Entry 6WZV (X-ray diffraction, 2.51 A resolution); this record covers chain A.

== Chain A ==
Molecule: Lon protease homolog, mitochondrial
Source organism: Homo sapiens
Notes: EC 3.4.21.53
Reference sequence: P36776 (LONM_HUMAN); residue numbers follow UniProt; this construct covers 754-959
Amino-acid sequence (218 residues; row label = number of the first residue in the row):
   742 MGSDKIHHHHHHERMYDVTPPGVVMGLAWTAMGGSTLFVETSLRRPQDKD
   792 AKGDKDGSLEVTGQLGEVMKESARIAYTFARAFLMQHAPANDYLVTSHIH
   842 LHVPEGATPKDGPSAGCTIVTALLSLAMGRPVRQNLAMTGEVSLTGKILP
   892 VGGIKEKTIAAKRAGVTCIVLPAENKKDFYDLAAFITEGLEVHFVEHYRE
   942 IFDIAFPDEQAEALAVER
Unresolved in the structure: 742-753, 788-796, 958-959
Differences from the reference sequence: initiating methionine (742); expression tag (743-753)
Swiss-Prot annotation at these positions:
  - active site: Ser-855, Lys-898
  - natural variant: Gly-767 (G767E: In CODASS), Ile-927 (deletion: In CODASS)
  - mutagenesis: Trp-770 (W770A: Has low basal, but normal stimulated ATPase activity, and retains peptidase activity; W770P: Has normal basal, but low stimulated ATPase activity, and abolishes peptidase activity), Ser-855 (S855A: Lacks both ATPase and protease activity, but retains DNA binding activity), Thr-880 (T880V: Enhances the basal, but not the stimulated ATPase activity), Gly-893 (G893A: Has low basal, but normal stimulated ATPase activity, and retains peptidase activity; G893P: Has normal basal, but low stimulated ATPase activity, and abolishes peptidase activity), Gly-894 (G894A/S: Enhances the basal, but not the stimulated ATPase activity, and retains peptidase activity; G894P: Enhances the basal, but not the stimulated ATPase activity, and abolishes peptidase activity)
Covalent attachments: compound UFY linked to Ser-855
Small-molecule neighbours: UFY (N-[(1R)-1-borono-3-methylbutyl]-Nalpha-(pyrazine-2-carbonyl)-D-phenylalaninamide): Leu-768, Ala-769, Trp-770, Thr-771, Ala-772, Leu-778, Met-810, Pro-850, Lys-851, Asp-852, Gly-853, Pro-854, Ala-856, Gly-893, Lys-898

== Overview ==
Covalently linked compound UFY: at Ser-855. Curated annotation (UniProt) lists active-site residues Ser-855
and Lys-898 and 5 mutagenesis sites.
Chain A is Lon protease homolog, mitochondrial (Homo sapiens); the structure, Lon protease proteolytic domain,
was determined by X-ray diffraction, deposited together with 6WYS, 6X1M and 6X27.
